Entry 6MUX (electron microscopy, 3.90 A resolution); this record covers chains O and P of the 35 polymer chains in the assembly.

== Chain O ==
Protein: 20S proteasome alpha-1 subunit
Source organism: Plasmodium falciparum 3D7
Notes: EC 3.4.25.1
UniProt: Q8IAR3 (Q8IAR3_PLAF7); numbering as in UniProt (aligned over 1-260)
Sequence (260 residues; row label = number of the first residue in the row):
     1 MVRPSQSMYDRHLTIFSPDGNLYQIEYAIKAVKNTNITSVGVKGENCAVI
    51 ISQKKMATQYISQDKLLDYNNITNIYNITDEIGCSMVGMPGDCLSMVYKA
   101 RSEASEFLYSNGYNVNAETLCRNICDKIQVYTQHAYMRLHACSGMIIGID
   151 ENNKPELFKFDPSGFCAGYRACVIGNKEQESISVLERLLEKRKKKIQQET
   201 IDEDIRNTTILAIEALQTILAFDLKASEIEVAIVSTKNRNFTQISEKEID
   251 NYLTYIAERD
Not modelled in the structure: 1-7, 59-64, 258-260

== Chain P ==
Protein: 20S proteasome alpha-2 subunit
Source organism: Plasmodium falciparum 3D7
Notes: EC 3.4.25.1
UniProt: C6KST3 (C6KST3_PLAF7); residue numbers follow UniProt; this construct covers 1-235
Sequence (235 residues; each row starts with the number of its first residue):
     1 MADGEYSFSLTTFSPTGKLVQIEYALNRVSSSSPALGIRAKNGVIIATEK
    51 KSPNELIEENSIFKIQQISEHIGIVYAGMPGDFRVLLKRARKEAIRYSLQ
   101 YGSEILVKELVKIIASIVQEFTQTGGVRPFGLSLLICGVDVYGYHLYQID
   151 PSGCYFNWMATCVGKDYQNNMSFLEKRYNKDIEIEDAIHTAILTLKESYE
   201 GVLNEKNIEIGVAYDNKPFKILTQNEIKDYLIEIE
Not modelled in the structure: 1-4, 234-235

== Chain O / chain P interface ==
Residue-residue contacts (52):
  Y9(O) - Y24(P)
  T14(O) - L10(P)
  T14(O) - G126(P)
  T14(O) - V127(P)
  T14(O) - R128(P)
  I15(O) - Q21(P)
  F16(O) - Q21(P)
  F16(O) - Y24(P)  hydrophobic
  F16(O) - A25(P)  hydrophobic
  F16(O) - R128(P)
  S17(O) - Y24(P)
  P18(O) - Y24(P)  hydrophobic
  P18(O) - N27(P)  hydrogen bond (backbone-side chain)
  G20(O) - Y24(P)
  G20(O) - R28(P)
  L22(O) - M79(P)  hydrophobic
  R122(O) - S61(P)
  R122(O) - R84(P)
  D126(O) - R84(P)
  D126(O) - K88(P)
  Q129(O) - G81(P)
  Q129(O) - D82(P)  hydrogen bond
  Q129(O) - V85(P)
  T132(O) - R128(P)  hydrogen bond (backbone-side chain)
  Q133(O) - D82(P)  hydrogen bond
  Q133(O) - F121(P)
  Q133(O) - G126(P)
  Q133(O) - V127(P)
  Q133(O) - R128(P)
  Q133(O) - F130(P)
  H134(O) - G126(P)
  H134(O) - V127(P)
  A135(O) - G126(P)  hydrogen bond (backbone-backbone)
  F158(O) - S61(P)
  G164(O) - P80(P)
  G164(O) - G81(P)
  F165(O) - P80(P)  hydrophobic
  C166(O) - S61(P)
  A167(O) - S61(P)
  A167(O) - I62(P)
  G168(O) - I57(P)
  G168(O) - E58(P)
  Y169(O) - L56(P)
  Y169(O) - I57(P)  hydrophobic
  Y169(O) - E58(P)  hydrogen bond (backbone-side chain)
  R170(O) - E55(P)
  R170(O) - L56(P)  hydrogen bond (backbone-backbone)
  R170(O) - E58(P)
  A171(O) - L56(P)
  I182(O) - N54(P)
  E186(O) - E55(P)
  L189(O) - L56(P)  hydrophobic
Other interface residues (no listed pair), chain O (30 interface residues in all): H12, Y136, L157
Other interface residues (no listed pair), chain P (28 interface residues in all): E5, P129, G131

== In short ==
30 residues of chain O and 28 residues of chain P are in contact; the contacts include 7 hydrogen bonds. Polar
pairs include P18(O)-N27(P), Q129(O)-D82(P) and T132(O)-R128(P).
Here chain O is 20S proteasome alpha-1 subunit and chain P is 20S proteasome alpha-2 subunit, both from
Plasmodium falciparum 3D7. Entry 6MUX (The structure of the Plasmodium falciparum 20S proteasome in complex
with one PA28 activator) was determined by electron microscopy, deposited together with 6DFK, 6MUV and 6MUW.
